PDB entry 2B2G | X-ray diffraction, 3.02 A resolution | chains R and B of the 5 polymer chains in the assembly

== Chain R ==
Molecule: 19-nt RNA strand
Sequence (19 nucleotides; each row starts with the number of its first residue):
   300 ACAUGAGGAUUACCCAUGU
Not modelled in the structure: 300-301, 318

== Chain B ==
Name: Coat protein
Organism: Enterobacterio phage MS2
UniProt: P03612 (COAT_BPMS2); residues 1-129 here = UniProt positions 1-129
Amino-acid sequence (129 residues; row label = number of the first residue in the row):
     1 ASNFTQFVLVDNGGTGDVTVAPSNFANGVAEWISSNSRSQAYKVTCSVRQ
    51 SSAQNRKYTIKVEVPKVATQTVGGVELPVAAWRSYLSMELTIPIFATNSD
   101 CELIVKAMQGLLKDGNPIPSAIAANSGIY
Construct notes: engineered mutation Ser87 (Asn in P03612)
What the authors report for this chain:
  - mutagenesis - N87S: decreased binding to MS2 operator (citing earlier work)
  - specificity-determining residues: Glu89 (proposed by the authors, not directly observed)
  - mutagenesis - N87S, N87S/E89K: increased binding to Qbeta stem-loop (citing earlier work)

== How chain R and chain B interact ==
Contacting residue pairs - 18 pairs, chain R then chain B:
  G304(R) - Lys61(B)  salt bridge to the phosphate
  A305(R) - Val29(B)  base contact
  A305(R) - Thr45(B)  hydrogen bond to the base
  A305(R) - Cys46(B)  base contact
  A305(R) - Ser47(B)  hydrogen bond to the base
  A305(R) - Arg49(B)  hydrogen bond to the sugar
  A305(R) - Thr59(B)  base contact
  A305(R) - Lys61(B)  salt bridge to the phosphate
  G306(R) - Arg49(B)  sugar contact
  G307(R) - Arg49(B)  salt bridge to the phosphate
  G307(R) - Ser51(B)  phosphate contact
  G307(R) - Lys57(B)  salt bridge to the phosphate
  A308(R) - Ser51(B)  hydrogen bond to the phosphate
  A308(R) - Ser52(B)  hydrogen bond to the phosphate
  A308(R) - Asn55(B)  phosphate contact
  A308(R) - Lys57(B)  salt bridge to the phosphate
  U309(R) - Asn55(B)  phosphate contact
  U310(R) - Thr91(B)  base contact
Also at the interface, not in a pair above, chain B (13 interface residues in all): Glu89

== Overview ==
The interface between chain R and chain B involves 7 residues on one side and 13 on the other; the contacts
include 5 hydrogen bonds and 5 salt bridges. Polar pairs include A305(R)-Thr45(B), A305(R)-Ser47(B) and
A305(R)-Arg49(B). The paper reports that N87S and N87S/E89K of chain B increase binding to Qbeta stem-loop;
the specificity determinant Glu89(B).
Chain R is a 19-nt RNA strand and chain B is Coat protein (Enterobacterio phage MS2); the structure, MS2
Wild-type RNA stemloop complexed with an N87S mutant MS2 capsid, was determined by X-ray diffraction together
with 1ZSE, 2B2D, 2B2E, 2BNY, 2BQ5 and 2BS1 from the same study.
